3AEK - chains B and C of the 4 polymer chains in the assembly; structure by X-ray diffraction, 2.30 A resolution.

== Chain B ==
Protein: Light-independent protochlorophyllide reductase subunit B
Organism: Rhodobacter capsulatus
Notes: EC 1.18.-.-
Reference sequence: P26163 (BCHB_RHOCA); residues 1-525 here = UniProt positions 1-525
Amino-acid sequence (525 residues; each row starts with the number of its first residue):
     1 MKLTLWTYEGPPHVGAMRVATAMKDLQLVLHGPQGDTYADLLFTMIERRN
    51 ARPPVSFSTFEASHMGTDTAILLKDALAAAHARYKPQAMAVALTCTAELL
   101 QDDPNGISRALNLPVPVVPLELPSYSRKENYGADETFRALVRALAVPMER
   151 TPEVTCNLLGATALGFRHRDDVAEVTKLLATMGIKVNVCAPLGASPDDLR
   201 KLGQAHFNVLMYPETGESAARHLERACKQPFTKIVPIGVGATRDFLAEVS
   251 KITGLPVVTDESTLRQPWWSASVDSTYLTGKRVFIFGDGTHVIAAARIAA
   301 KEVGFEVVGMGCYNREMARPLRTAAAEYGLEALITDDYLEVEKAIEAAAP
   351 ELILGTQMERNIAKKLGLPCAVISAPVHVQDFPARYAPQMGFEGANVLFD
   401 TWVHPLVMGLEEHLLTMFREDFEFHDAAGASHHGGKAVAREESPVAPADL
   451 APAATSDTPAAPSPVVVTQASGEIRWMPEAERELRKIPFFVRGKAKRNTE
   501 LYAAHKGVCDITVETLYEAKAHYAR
Not modelled in the structure: 419-525
Curated features (UniProtKB/Swiss-Prot):
  - active site: Asp274 (Proton donor)
  - binding site ([4Fe-4S] cluster): Asp36
  - binding site (substrate): Gly409, Leu410
  - mutagenesis: Asp36 (D36A: Retains 13% activity; D36C/S: Almost no enzymatic activity), Cys95 (C95A: Does not form heterotetramers), Asp274 (D274A: Almost no enzymatic activity), Met408 (M408A: Retains 85% activity), Leu410 (L410A: Almost no enzymatic activity)
Bound ions: 4Fe-4S cluster Fe: Asp36 (shared with 3 residues of chain A)
Ligand contacts:
  - Protochlorophyllide (PMR), molecule 1: Tyr38, Leu41, Leu42, Met45, Ile46, Val379
  - Protochlorophyllide (PMR), molecule 2: Val273, Asp274, Met408, Gly409, Leu410, His413
  - 4Fe-4S cluster (SF4): Pro33, Gln34, Gly35, Asp36, Tyr38, Thr96

== Chain C ==
Protein: Light-independent protochlorophyllide reductase subunit N
Organism: Rhodobacter capsulatus
Notes: EC 1.18.-.-
Reference sequence: P26164 (BCHN_RHOCA); residue numbers follow UniProt; this construct covers 2-424
Amino-acid sequence (437 residues; each row starts with the number of its first residue; numbers below 1 keep their minus sign (Met-12 is residue -12)):
   -12 MASWSHAPKFEKAGSLDSPTFGCTDSPVRRERGQKAVFCGLTSIVWLHRK
    38 MQDAFFLVVGSRTCAHLLQAAAGVMIFAEPRFGTAVLEEQDLAGLADAHK
    88 ELDREVAKLLERRPDIRQLFLVGSCPSEVLKLDLDRAAERLSGLHAPHVR
   138 VYSYTGSGLDTTFTQGEDTCLAAMVPTLDTTEAAELIVVGALPDVVEDQC
   188 LSLLTQLGVGPVRMLPARRSDIEPAVGPNTRFILAQPFLGETTGALERRG
   238 AKRIAAPFPFGEEGTTLWLKAVADAYGVSAEKFEAVTAAPRARAKKAIAA
   288 HLETLTGKSLFMFPDSQLEIPLARFLARECGMKTTEIATPFLHKAIMAPD
   338 LALLPSNTALTEGQDLEAQLDRHEAINPDLTVCGLGLANPLEAKGHATKW
   388 AIELVFTPVHFYEQAGDLAGLFSRPLRRRALLNGGAA
Not modelled in the structure: -12 to 6, 421-424
Construct notes: expression tag (-12 to 1)
Curated features (UniProtKB/Swiss-Prot):
  - binding site ([4Fe-4S] cluster): Cys26, Cys51, Cys112
  - mutagenesis: Phe25 (F25A: Retains 50% activity), Cys26 (C26A: Does not form heterotetramers), Cys51 (C51A: Does not form heterotetramers), Cys112 (C112A: Does not form heterotetramers)
Bound ions: 4Fe-4S cluster Fe: Cys26, Cys51, Cys112 (shared with 1 residue of chain D)
Ligand contacts:
  - Protochlorophyllide (PMR): Phe25, Thr29, Val32, Leu54, Ala57, Ala58, Phe150, Leu372, Trp387, Ile389, Phe393
  - 4Fe-4S cluster (SF4): Cys26, Leu28, Thr50, Cys51, Leu54, Ser111, Cys112, Pro113, Gly143, Ser144, Gly145

== How chain B and chain C interact ==
Contacting residue pairs - 43 pairs, chain B then chain C:
  Trp268(B) - Asn376(C)
  Trp268(B) - Ala380(C)  hydrophobic
  Ser270(B) - Arg415(C)  hydrogen bond (backbone-side chain)
  Ser270(B) - Leu419(C)
  Ser272(B) - Asn376(C)
  Val273(B) - Ala375(C)  hydrophobic
  Val273(B) - Asn376(C)
  Val273(B) - Glu379(C)
  Val273(B) - Thr385(C)
  Asp274(B) - Asn376(C)
  Ser275(B) - Arg415(C)  hydrogen bond (backbone-side chain)
  Thr276(B) - Trp387(C)
  Thr276(B) - Arg411(C)
  Thr276(B) - Arg415(C)
  Tyr277(B) - Arg411(C)
  Leu278(B) - Arg415(C)
  Thr279(B) - Arg411(C)  hydrogen bond (backbone-side chain)
  Thr279(B) - Arg415(C)  hydrogen bond
  Lys301(B) - Leu418(C)
  Lys301(B) - Leu419(C)
  Glu302(B) - Leu419(C)
  Val303(B) - Arg415(C)  hydrogen bond (backbone-side chain)
  Val303(B) - Leu419(C)
  Gly304(B) - Leu418(C)
  Gly304(B) - Leu419(C)
  Leu410(B) - Ala58(C)
  Leu410(B) - Ala59(C)
  Leu410(B) - Gly60(C)
  His413(B) - Trp387(C)
  His413(B) - Glu390(C)  salt bridge
  His413(B) - Phe393(C)  hydrogen bond (side chain-backbone)
  His413(B) - Thr394(C)  hydrogen bond
  Leu414(B) - Arg36(C)
  Leu414(B) - Val61(C)  hydrophobic
  Leu414(B) - Met62(C)  hydrophobic
  Met417(B) - Pro180(C)  hydrophobic
  Met417(B) - Val392(C)
  Met417(B) - Phe393(C)
  Met417(B) - Thr394(C)
  Met417(B) - Pro395(C)  hydrophobic
  Phe418(B) - Arg36(C)
  Phe418(B) - Met62(C)  hydrophobic
  Phe418(B) - Phe393(C)  hydrophobic
Interface residues without a listed pair, chain B (21 interface residues in all): Ala300, Glu411
Interface residues without a listed pair, chain C (25 interface residues in all): Trp33, Asp181, Leu372

== In short ==
Chain B and chain C form an interface of 21 and 25 residues respectively, with 7 hydrogen bonds and 1 salt
bridge. Polar contacts include His413(B)-Glu390(C), Ser270(B)-Arg415(C) and Ser275(B)-Arg415(C). One
Protochlorophyllide molecule is bound between chain B and chain C.
Chain B is Light-independent protochlorophyllide reductase subunit B and chain C is Light-independent
protochlorophyllide reductase subunit N, both from Rhodobacter capsulatus; the structure, Structure of the
light-independent protochlorophyllide reductase catalyzing a key reduction for greening in the dark, was
determined by X-ray diffraction, deposited together with 3AEQ, 3AER, 3AES, 3AET and 3AEU.
